PDB entry 2KFT | solution NMR | chains A and B

== Chain A ==
Molecule: Autoimmune regulator
From: Homo sapiens
Notes: fragment: AIRE PHD-type 1 Zinc Finger
UniProt: O43918 (AIRE_HUMAN); numbering as in UniProt (aligned over 294-347)
Chain sequence (56 residues; numbered -2 to 347; 294 numbers in that range are skipped by the numbering (no residue carries them; nothing is unmodelled there); the number before each row is that of its first residue; numbers below 1 keep their minus sign (Gly-2 is residue -2)):
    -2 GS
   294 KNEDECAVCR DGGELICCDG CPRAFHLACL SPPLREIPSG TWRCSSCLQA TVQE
Construct notes: expression tag (-2 to -1)
Bound ions: Zn2+ site 1: Cys299, Cys302, His319, Cys322; Zn2+ site 2: Cys311, Cys314, Cys337, Cys340
Curated features (UniProtKB/Swiss-Prot):
  - zinc finger: Glu296 to Ala343 (PHD-type 1)
  - region (Interaction with histone H3 not methylated at 'Lys-4'): Asn295 to Glu298, Asp304 to Asp312, Pro331 to Trp335
  - natural variant: Val301 (V301M: In APS1), Cys302 (C302Y: Found in patients with hypothyroidism and organ- and cytokine-specific autoantibodies), Arg303 (R303Q; R303W), Gly305 (G305S: Found in a patient with pernicious anemia and neuropathy; uncertain significance), Cys311 (C311Y: In APS1), Arg316 (R316Q; R316W: Found in a patient with pernicious anemia; uncertain significance), Pro326 (P326L: In APS1; P326Q: In APS1), Arg328 (R328Q: Found in a patient with acrofacial vitiligo and gastric parietal cell autoantibodies; R328W)
  - mutagenesis: Asn295 (N295A: Abolishes interaction with histone H3), Asp297 (D297A: Strongly reduces interaction with unmethylated histone H3 and abolishes interaction with histone H3 trimethylated at 'Lys-4'. No effect on doted nuclear localization ...), Glu298 (E298A: Reduces interaction with histone H3), Cys302 (C302P: Reduces transcriptional activation), Arg303 (R303P: Alters protein folding and abolishes interaction with histone H3. No effect on doted nuclear localization. Dominant-negative effect on target gene transcription), Asp304 (D304A: Strongly reduces interaction with histone H3), Glu307 (E307A: Reduces interaction with histone H3), Asp312 (D312A: Abolishes interaction with histone H3; D312N: No effect on doted nuclear localization. Dominant-negative effect on target gene transcription)
From the paper describing this entry:
  - disease-associated variants - C311Y: decreased stability (proposed by the authors, not directly observed)
  - Zn2+ coordination: Cys311
  - disease-associated variants - V301M: unchanged binding to Histone H3 (chain B) (citing earlier work)
  - disease-associated variants - P326L: unchanged binding to H3 peptide of residues 1-11

== Chain B ==
Molecule: Histone H3
Notes: fragment: Histone H3 1-20Cys N-terminal domain
Chain sequence (21 residues; numbered 1 to 21; the number before each row is that of its first residue):
     1 ARTKQTARKS TGGKAPRKQL C

== Interface between chain A and chain B ==
Residue-residue contacts (32):
  Lys294(A) with Lys4(B)
  Glu296(A) with Arg8(B); Lys14(B)
  Asp297(A) with Lys4(B); Thr6(B); Arg8(B)
  Asp304(A) with Arg8(B); Lys9(B); Ser10(B)
  Gly305(A) with Thr6(B); Arg8(B)
  Gly306(A) with Lys4(B); Gln5(B); Thr6(B)
  Glu307(A) with Thr3(B); Lys4(B); Gln5(B)
  Leu308(A) with Thr3(B); Lys4(B); Thr6(B)
  Ile309(A) with Ala1(B); Arg2(B); Thr3(B)
  Cys310(A) with Arg2(B)
  Asp312(A) with Arg2(B)
  Ile330(A) with Ala1(B); Thr3(B)
  Pro331(A) with Ala1(B)
  Gly333(A) with Ala1(B); Arg2(B)
  Thr334(A) with Arg2(B)
  Trp335(A) with Ala1(B)
Also at the interface, not in a pair above, chain B (11 interface residues in all): Ala7
The authors on this interface:
  - pairs named by the authors: Lys294(A)-Lys4(B), Asp297(A)-Lys4(B) (salt bridge), Asp297(A)-Arg8(B) (salt bridge), Glu307(A)-Thr3(B) (hydrogen bond), Cys310(A)-Arg2(B), Asp312(A)-Arg2(B) (salt bridge), Pro331(A)-Ala1(B) (hydrogen bond), Gly333(A)-Ala1(B) (hydrogen bond), Trp335(A)-Ala1(B) (hydrophobic contact)
  - interface residues, chain A: Gly306(A)

== In short ==
16 residues of chain A face 11 of chain B across their interface. The authors report contacts between
Lys294(A) and Lys4(B) and Cys310(A) and Arg2(B); salt bridges between Asp297(A) and Lys4(B), Asp297(A) and
Arg8(B) and Asp312(A) and Arg2(B); hydrogen bonds between Glu307(A) and Thr3(B), Pro331(A) and Ala1(B) and
Gly333(A) and Ala1(B). From the paper: C311Y of chain A reduces stability; the interface residue Gly306(A); 3
substitutions were tested in all.
Here chain A is Autoimmune regulator (Homo sapiens) and chain B is Histone H3. Entry 2KFT (NMR Solution
structure of the first PHD finger domain of human Autoimmune Regulator (AIRE) in complex ...) was determined
by solution NMR.
